Entry 3K80 (X-ray diffraction, 2.40 A resolution); this record covers chains D and C of the 4 polymer chains in the assembly.

== Chain D (and C) ==
Protein: MP18 RNA editing complex protein
Organism: Trypanosoma brucei
Notes: chain C of this document is another copy of the same molecule, construct and numbering; everything in this record applies to it too
UniProt: Q38B90 (Q38B90_9TRYP); numbering as in UniProt (aligned over 20-164)
Chain sequence (148 residues; each row starts with the number of its first residue):
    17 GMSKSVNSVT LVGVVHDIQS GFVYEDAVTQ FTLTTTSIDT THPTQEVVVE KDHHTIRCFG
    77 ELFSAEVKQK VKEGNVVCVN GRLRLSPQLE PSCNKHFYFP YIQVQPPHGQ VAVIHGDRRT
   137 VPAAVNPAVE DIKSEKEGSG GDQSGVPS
Not modelled in the structure: 17-19, 55-60, 105-111, 134-164 (chain C: 17-20, 59-61, 105-111, 134-164)
Construct notes: expression tag (17-19)

== Interface between chain D and chain C ==
Residue-residue contacts - 41 pairs, chain D then chain C:
  V22(D) - T26(C)
  V22(D) - L27(C)
  V22(D) - V28(C)  hydrogen bond (backbone-backbone)
  V22(D) - T51(C)
  V22(D) - T52(C)
  N23(D) - L27(C)
  N23(D) - T51(C)
  N23(D) - D68(C)
  N23(D) - H70(C)
  S24(D) - V25(C)
  S24(D) - T26(C)  hydrogen bond (backbone-backbone)
  V25(D) - S24(C)
  V25(D) - V25(C)  hydrophobic
  T26(D) - V22(C)
  T26(D) - N23(C)
  T26(D) - S24(C)  hydrogen bond (backbone-backbone)
  L27(D) - V22(C)
  L27(D) - N23(C)
  V28(D) - S21(C)
  V28(D) - V22(C)  hydrogen bond (backbone-backbone)
  T51(D) - V22(C)
  T51(D) - N23(C)  hydrogen bond
  T52(D) - S21(C)
  S53(D) - R98(C)
  E66(D) - R100(C)
  D68(D) - R100(C)  salt bridge
  D68(D) - L101(C)  hydrogen bond (side chain-backbone)
  H69(D) - L101(C)
  H70(D) - N23(C)
  H70(D) - L99(C)
  R98(D) - S53(C)
  R98(D) - E66(C)  salt bridge
  L99(D) - D68(C)
  L99(D) - H70(C)
  R100(D) - E66(C)  salt bridge
  R100(D) - D68(C)  salt bridge
  L101(D) - H69(C)
  P116(D) - Y114(C)
  P116(D) - P116(C)  hydrophobic
  I118(D) - L99(C)  hydrophobic
  Q119(D) - E66(C)
Also at the interface, not in a pair above, chain D (25 interface residues in all): S21, K67, Y114, H124
Also at the interface, not in a pair above, chain C (24 interface residues in all): T56, F113, I118

== Overview ==
The interface between chain D and chain C involves 25 residues on one side and 24 on the other, with 6
hydrogen bonds and 4 salt bridges. Among the polar pairs are D68(D)-R100(C), R98(D)-E66(C) and R100(D)-E66(C).
Both chains are MP18 RNA editing complex protein (Trypanosoma brucei). Entry 3K80 (Structure of essential
protein from Trypanosoma brucei) was determined by X-ray diffraction, deposited together with 3K81.
